Entry 7F6J (X-ray diffraction, 2.10 A resolution); this record covers chains B and C of the 3 polymer chains in the assembly.

== Chain B ==
Protein: Ras-related protein Rab-7a
Organism: Homo sapiens
Notes: EC 3.6.5.2
UniProt: P51149 (RAB7A_HUMAN); residue numbers follow UniProt; this construct covers 2-195
Chain sequence (200 residues; row label = number of the first residue in the row; numbers below 1 keep their minus sign (Gly-4 is residue -4)):
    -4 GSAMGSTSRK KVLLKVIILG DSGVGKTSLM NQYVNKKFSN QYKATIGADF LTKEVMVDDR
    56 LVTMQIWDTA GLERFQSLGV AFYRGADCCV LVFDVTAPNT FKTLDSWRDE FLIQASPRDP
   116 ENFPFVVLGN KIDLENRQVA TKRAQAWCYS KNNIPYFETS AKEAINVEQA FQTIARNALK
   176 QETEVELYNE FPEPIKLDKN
Disordered / not traced: -4 to 5, 179-195
Construct notes: expression tag (-4 to 1); engineered mutation Leu67 (Gln in P51149)
Ion coordination: Mg2+: Thr22, Thr40 (together with GTP)
Small-molecule neighbours: GTP: Asp16, Ser17, Gly18, Val19, Gly20, Lys21, Thr22, Ser23, Phe33, Ser34, Asn35, Gln36, Tyr37, Lys38, Ala39, Thr40, Asp63, Ala65, Gly66, Asn125, Lys126, Asp128, Leu129, Ser155, Ala156, Lys157
From the paper describing this entry:
  - mutagenesis - T22N: abolished binding to PDZ domain-containing protein 8 (chain C)

== Chain C ==
Protein: PDZ domain-containing protein 8
Organism: Homo sapiens
UniProt: Q8NEN9 (PDZD8_HUMAN); numbering as in UniProt (aligned over 994-1123)
Chain sequence (133 residues; numbered 991 to 1123; the number before each row is that of its first residue):
   991 SAMGNSTGIK LVRKEGGLDD SVFIAVKEIG RDLYRGLPTE ERIQKLEFML DKLQNEIDQE
  1051 LEHNNSLVRE EKETTDTRKK SLLSAALAKS GERLQALTLL MIHYRAGIED IETLESLSLD
  1111 QHSKKISKYT DDT
Disordered / not traced: 991-998, 1105-1123
Construct notes: expression tag (991-993)
From the paper describing this entry:
  - mutagenesis - A1086R (Kd of 0.66 uM): unchanged binding to Ras-related protein Rab-7a (chain B)
  - mutagenesis - A1086R/I1092E: abolished binding to Rab7

== How chain B and chain C interact ==
Contacting residue pairs - 36 pairs, chain B then chain C:
  Leu8(B) with Glu1050(C); Arg1083(C)
  Lys10(B) with Ala1086(C)
  Ile41(B) with Tyr1024(C)
  Gly42(B) with Leu1023(C); Tyr1094(C)
  Ala43(B) with Leu1090(C), hydrophobic; Tyr1094(C), hydrogen bond (backbone-side chain)
  Asp44(B) with Met1039(C); Lys1042(C), salt bridge
  Phe45(B) with Lys1042(C), hydrogen bond (backbone-side chain); Leu1043(C), hydrophobic; Glu1046(C); Leu1087(C), hydrophobic
  Gln60(B) with Glu1046(C), hydrogen bond
  Trp62(B) with Leu1087(C), hydrophobic; Leu1090(C), hydrophobic
  Phe70(B) with Ile1019(C), hydrophobic
  Gln71(B) with Ile1019(C)
  Leu73(B) with Val1016(C), hydrophobic; Ile1019(C), hydrophobic; His1093(C)
  Val75(B) with Val1012(C), hydrophobic
  Ala76(B) with Ala1086(C); Leu1089(C), hydrophobic
  Phe77(B) with Ala1086(C); Leu1089(C); Leu1090(C)
  Arg79(B) with Leu1008(C); Glu1082(C), salt bridge; Gln1085(C); Ala1086(C)
  Gly80(B) with Lys1079(C), hydrogen bond (backbone-side chain); Glu1082(C)
  Ala81(B) with Lys1079(C)
  Asp82(B) with Lys1079(C), salt bridge
Other interface residues (no listed pair), chain B (21 interface residues in all): Leu46, Thr178
Other interface residues (no listed pair), chain C (23 interface residues in all): Ala1015, Leu1072
The authors on this interface:
  - interface residues, chain B: Ile41(B), Gly42(B)
  - interface residues, chain C: Ala1086(C)
  - hot spots on chain C (mutagenesis) - I1092E (Kd of 9.2 uM): decreased binding to Ras-related protein Rab-7a (chain B)

== In short ==
Chain B and chain C form an interface of 21 and 23 residues respectively, with 4 hydrogen bonds and 3 salt
bridges. Among the polar pairs are Asp44(B)-Lys1042(C), Arg79(B)-Glu1082(C) and Asp82(B)-Lys1079(C). From the
paper: T22N of chain B abolishes binding to PDZ domain-containing protein 8 (chain C); interface residues
Ile41(B), Gly42(B) and Ala1086(C); 4 substitutions were tested in all.
Here chain B is Ras-related protein Rab-7a and chain C is PDZ domain-containing protein 8, both from Homo
sapiens. Entry 7F6J (Crystal structure of the PDZD8 coiled-coil domain - Rab7 complex) was determined by X-ray
diffraction.
